8KDR - chains H and A of the 3 polymer chains in the assembly; structure by electron microscopy, 3.40 A resolution.

[Chain H]
Name: PW5-535 heavy chain
Organism: Homo sapiens
Amino-acid sequence (450 residues; numbered 1 to 450; the number before each row is that of its first residue):
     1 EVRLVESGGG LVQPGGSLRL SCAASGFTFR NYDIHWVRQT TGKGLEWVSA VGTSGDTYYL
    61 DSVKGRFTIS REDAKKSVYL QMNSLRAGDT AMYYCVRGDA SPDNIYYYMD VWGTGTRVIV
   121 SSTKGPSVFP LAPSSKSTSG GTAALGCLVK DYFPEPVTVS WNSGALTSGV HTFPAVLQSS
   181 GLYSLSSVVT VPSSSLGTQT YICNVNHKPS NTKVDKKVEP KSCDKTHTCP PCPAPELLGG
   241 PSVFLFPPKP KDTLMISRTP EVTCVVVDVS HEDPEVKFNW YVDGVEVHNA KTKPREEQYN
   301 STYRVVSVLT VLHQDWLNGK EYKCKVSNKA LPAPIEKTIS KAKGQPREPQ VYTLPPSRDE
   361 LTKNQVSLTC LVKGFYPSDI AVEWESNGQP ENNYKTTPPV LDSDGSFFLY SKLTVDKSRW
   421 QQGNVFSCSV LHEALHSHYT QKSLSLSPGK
Not modelled in the structure: 219-450
Disulfide bonds: Cys22-Cys95, Cys147-Cys203

[Chain A]
Name: Spike glycoprotein
Organism: Severe acute respiratory syndrome coronavirus 2
UniProtKB: P0DTC2 (SPIKE_SARS2); aligned to UniProt positions 14-1204 over residues 18-1208 (the alignment contains insertions or deletions, so no single offset holds)
Amino-acid sequence (1295 residues; numbered -6 to 1288; the number before each row is that of its first residue; numbers below 1 keep their minus sign (Met-6 is residue -6)):
    -6 MPMGSLQPLA TLYLLGMLVA SVLAQCVNLI TRTQSYTNSF TRGVYYPDKV FRSSVLHSTQ
    54 DLFLPFFSNV TWFHAIHVSG TNGTKRFDNP VLPFNDGVYF ASTEKSNIIR GWIFGTTLDS
   114 KTQSLLIVNN ATNVVIKVCE FQFCNDPFLD VYQKNNKSWM ESEFRVYSSA NNCTFEYVSQ
   174 PFLMDLEGKE GNFKNLREFV FKNIDGYFKI YSKHTPINLE RDLPQGFSAL EPLVDLPIGI
   234 NITRFQTLLA LHRSYLTPGD SSSGWTAGAA AYYVGYLQPR TFLLKYNENG TITDAVDCAL
   294 DPLSETKCTL KSFTVEKGIY QTSNFRVQPT ESIVRFPNIT NLCPFHEVFN ATTFASVYAW
   354 NRKRISNCVA DYSVIYNFAP FFAFKCYGVS PTKLNDLCFT NVYADSFVIR GNEVSQIAPG
   414 QTGNIADYNY KLPDDFTGCV IAWNSNKLDS KPSGNYNYLY RLFRKSKLKP FERDISTEIY
   474 QAGNKPCNGV AGSNCYSPLQ SYGFRPTYGV GHQPYRVVVL SFELLHAPAT VCGPKKSTNL
   534 VKNKCVNFNF NGLTGTGVLT ESNKKFLPFQ QFGRDIADTT DAVRDPQTLE ILDITPCSFG
   594 GVSVITPGTN TSNQVAVLYQ GVNCTEVPVA IHADQLTPTW RVYSTGSNVF QTRAGCLIGA
   654 EYVNNSYECD IPIGAGICAS YQTQTKSHGS ASSVASQSII AYTMSLGAEN SVAYSNNSIA
   714 IPTNFTISVT TEILPVSMTK TSVDCTMYIC GDSTECSNLL LQYGSFCTQL KRALTGIAVE
   774 QDKNTQEVFA QVKQIYKTPP IKYFGGFNFS QILPDPSKPS KRSPIEDLLF NKVTLADAGF
   834 IKQYGDCLGD IAARDLICAQ KFNGLTVLPP LLTDEMIAQY TSALLAGTIT SGWTFGAGPA
   894 LQIPFPMQMA YRFNGIGVTQ NVLYENQKLI ANQFNSAIGK IQDSLSSTPS ALGKLQDVVN
   954 HNAQALNTLV KQLSSKFGAI SSVLNDILSR LDPPEAEVQI DRLITGRLQS LQTYVTQQLI
  1014 RAAEIRASAN LAATKMSECV LGQSKRVDFC GKGYHLMSFP QSAPHGVVFL HVTYVPAQEK
  1074 NFTTAPAICH DGKAHFPREG VFVSNGTHWF VTQRNFYEPQ IITTDNTFVS GNCDVVIGIV
  1134 NNTVYDPLQP ELDSFKEELD KYFKNHTSPD VDLGDISGIN ASVVNIQKEI DRLNEVAKNL
  1194 NESLIDLQEL GKYEQGSGYI PEAPRDGQAY VRKDGEWVFL STFLSGLEVL FQGPGGWSHP
  1254 QFEKGGGSGG GSGGSAWSHP QFEKGGSHHH HHHHH
Not modelled in the structure: -6 to 315, 592-1288
Construct notes: initiating methionine (-6); expression tag (-5 to 17, 1209-1288); variant Ile23 (Thr19 in P0DTC2), Ser28 (Ala27 in P0DTC2), Asp143 (Gly142 in P0DTC2), Gln146 (His in P0DTC2), Glu183 (Gln in P0DTC2), Glu213 (Val in P0DTC2), His339 (Gly in P0DTC2), Thr346 (Arg in P0DTC2), Ile368 (Leu in P0DTC2), Phe371 (Ser in P0DTC2), Pro373 (Ser in P0DTC2), Phe375 (Ser in P0DTC2), Ala376 (Thr in P0DTC2), Asn405 (Asp in P0DTC2), Ser408 (Arg in P0DTC2), Asn417 (Lys in P0DTC2), Lys440 (Asn in P0DTC2), Pro445 (Val in P0DTC2), Ser446 (Gly in P0DTC2), Lys460 (Asn in P0DTC2), Asn477 (Ser in P0DTC2), Lys478 (Thr in P0DTC2), Ala484 (Glu in P0DTC2), Ser486 (Phe in P0DTC2), Ser490 (Phe in P0DTC2), Arg498 (Gln in P0DTC2), Tyr501 (Asn in P0DTC2), His505 (Tyr in P0DTC2), Gly614 (Asp in P0DTC2), Tyr655 (His in P0DTC2), Lys679 (Asn in P0DTC2), His681 (Pro in P0DTC2), Lys764 (Asn in P0DTC2), Tyr796 (Asp in P0DTC2), His954 (Gln in P0DTC2), Lys969 (Asn in P0DTC2); engineered mutation Gly682 (Arg in P0DTC2), Ser683 (Arg in P0DTC2), Ser685 (Arg in P0DTC2), Pro817 (Phe in P0DTC2), Pro892 (Ala in P0DTC2), Pro899 (Ala in P0DTC2), Pro942 (Ala in P0DTC2), Pro986 (Lys in P0DTC2), Pro987 (Val in P0DTC2)
Disulfide bonds: Cys336-Cys361, Cys379-Cys432, Cys391-Cys525, Cys480-Cys488, Cys538-Cys590

[Interface between chain H and chain A]
Contacting residue pairs (22):
  Arg30(H) - Thr531(A)
  Asp33(H) - Thr385(A)
  Asp33(H) - Lys386(A)  salt bridge
  Ser54(H) - Ser366(A)  hydrogen bond
  Ser54(H) - Asn388(A)
  Asp56(H) - Tyr369(A)
  Tyr58(H) - Tyr369(A)  hydrogen bond
  Tyr58(H) - Phe377(A)  hydrophobic
  Tyr58(H) - Pro384(A)  hydrogen bond (side chain-backbone)
  Tyr58(H) - Thr385(A)
  Asp99(H) - Lys386(A)  salt bridge
  Ala100(H) - Lys386(A)
  Asp103(H) - Asp389(A)
  Asp103(H) - Leu390(A)
  Asp103(H) - Cys391(A)
  Ile105(H) - Gly381(A)
  Ile105(H) - Val382(A)  hydrophobic
  Ile105(H) - Ser383(A)
  Ile105(H) - Leu390(A)  hydrophobic
  Tyr107(H) - Ser383(A)
  Tyr107(H) - Thr385(A)  hydrogen bond
  Tyr107(H) - Lys386(A)  hydrogen bond
The authors on this interface:
  - pairs named by the authors: Arg30(H)-Thr531(A), Tyr58(H)-Pro384(A) (hydrogen bond), Asp99(H)-Lys386(A) (salt bridge)
  - epitope / paratope residues, chain H: Arg30(H), Tyr58(H), Asp99(H)
  - epitope / paratope residues, chain A: Ser366(A), Tyr369(A), Gly381(A), Pro384(A), Thr385(A), Lys386(A), Asn388(A), Asp389(A), Thr531(A)

[Overview]
The interface between chain H and chain A involves 10 residues on one side and 14 on the other, with 5
hydrogen bonds and 2 salt bridges. Polar contacts include Asp33(H)-Lys386(A), Asp99(H)-Lys386(A) and
Ser54(H)-Ser366(A). The authors report a contact between Arg30(H) and Thr531(A); a hydrogen bond between
Tyr58(H) and Pro384(A); a salt bridge between Asp99(H) and Lys386(A). The paper reports epitope/paratope
residues Arg30(H), Tyr58(H) and Ser366(A) among others.
Chain H is PW5-535 heavy chain (Homo sapiens) and chain A is Spike glycoprotein (Severe acute respiratory
syndrome coronavirus 2); the structure, The local refined map of SARS-CoV-2 XBB Variant Spike protein
complexed with antibody PW5-535, was determined by electron microscopy, deposited together with 8KDS, 8KEK and
8KER.
